PDB entry 1ZHL | X-ray diffraction, 1.50 A resolution | chains A and B of the 3 polymer chains in the assembly

Chain A:
Name: HLA class I histocompatibility antigen, B-35 alpha chain
Source organism: Homo sapiens
Notes: fragment: Extracellular domains alpha 1
Reference sequence: P30685 (1B35_HUMAN); residues 1-276 here correspond to UniProt positions 25-300 (UniProt number = residue number + 24)
Sequence (276 residues; each row starts with the number of its first residue):
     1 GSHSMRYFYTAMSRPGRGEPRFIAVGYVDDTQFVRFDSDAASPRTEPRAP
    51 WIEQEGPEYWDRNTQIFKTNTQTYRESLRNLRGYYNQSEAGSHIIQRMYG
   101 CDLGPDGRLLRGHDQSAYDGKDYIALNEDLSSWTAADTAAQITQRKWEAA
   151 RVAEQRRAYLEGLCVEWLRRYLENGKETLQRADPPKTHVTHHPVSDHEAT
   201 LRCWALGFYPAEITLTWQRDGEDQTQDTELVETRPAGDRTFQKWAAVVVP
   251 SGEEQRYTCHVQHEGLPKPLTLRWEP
Disulfides: Cys101-Cys164, Cys203-Cys259

Chain B:
Name: Beta-2-microglobulin
Source organism: Homo sapiens
Reference sequence: P61769 (B2MG_HUMAN); residues 1-99 here correspond to UniProt positions 21-119 (UniProt number = residue number + 20)
Sequence (99 residues; row label = number of the first residue in the row):
     1 IQRTPKIQVYSRHPAENGKSNFLNCYVSGFHPSDIEVDLLKNGERIEKVE
    51 HSDLSFSKDWSFYLLYYTEFTPTEKDEYACRVNHVTLSQPKIVKWDRDM
Disulfides: Cys25-Cys80
Swiss-Prot annotation at these positions:
  - modified residue: Gln2 (Pyrrolidone carboxylic acid)
  - glycosylation: Ile1 (N-linked (Glc) (glycation) isoleucine), Lys19 (N-linked (Glc) (glycation) lysine), Lys41 (N-linked (Glc) (glycation) lysine), Lys48 (N-linked (Glc) (glycation) lysine), Lys58 (N-linked (Glc) (glycation) lysine), Lys91 (N-linked (Glc) (glycation) lysine), Lys94 (N-linked (Glc) (glycation) lysine)

Chain A / chain B interface:
Pairs across the interface (56):
  Phe8(A) - Ser55(B)
  Phe8(A) - Phe56(B)
  Tyr9(A) - Phe56(B)
  Thr10(A) - Phe56(B)
  Thr10(A) - Phe62(B)
  Met12(A) - Ser33(B)
  Met12(A) - Asp34(B)
  Val25(A) - Asp53(B)
  Val25(A) - Leu54(B)
  Val25(A) - Ser55(B)
  Tyr27(A) - Ser55(B)
  Tyr27(A) - Tyr63(B)  hydrogen bond
  Gln32(A) - Asp53(B)  hydrogen bond
  Arg35(A) - Asp53(B)  salt bridge
  Arg48(A) - Asp53(B)  salt bridge
  Ile94(A) - Pro32(B)  hydrophobic
  Ile94(A) - Ser33(B)
  Gln96(A) - His31(B)  hydrogen bond
  Gln96(A) - Phe56(B)
  Gln96(A) - Trp60(B)  hydrogen bond (side chain-backbone)
  Gln96(A) - Phe62(B)
  Arg97(A) - Phe56(B)
  Met98(A) - Phe56(B)  hydrophobic
  Met98(A) - Trp60(B)  hydrophobic
  Gln115(A) - Trp60(B)
  Ser116(A) - Trp60(B)
  Ala117(A) - Trp60(B)  hydrophobic
  Asp119(A) - His31(B)
  Gly120(A) - Arg3(B)  hydrogen bond (backbone-side chain)
  Gly120(A) - His31(B)  hydrogen bond (backbone-side chain)
  Gly120(A) - Trp60(B)
  Asp122(A) - Trp60(B)  hydrogen bond
  His192(A) - Asp98(B)
  Arg202(A) - Asp98(B)  hydrogen bond (side chain-backbone)
  Arg202(A) - Met99(B)  hydrogen bond
  Trp204(A) - Asp98(B)
  Trp204(A) - Met99(B)
  Val231(A) - Gln8(B)
  Glu232(A) - Gln8(B)  hydrogen bond (backbone-side chain)
  Glu232(A) - Tyr26(B)
  Glu232(A) - Ser28(B)  hydrogen bond
  Thr233(A) - Tyr26(B)
  Arg234(A) - Gln8(B)  hydrogen bond
  Arg234(A) - Tyr10(B)
  Arg234(A) - Met99(B)  hydrogen bond (side chain-backbone)
  Pro235(A) - Tyr10(B)  hydrogen bond (backbone-side chain)
  Pro235(A) - Asn24(B)
  Pro235(A) - Tyr26(B)
  Pro235(A) - Leu65(B)  hydrophobic
  Ala236(A) - Arg12(B)  hydrogen bond (backbone-side chain)
  Ala236(A) - Asn24(B)  hydrogen bond (backbone-side chain)
  Gly237(A) - Arg12(B)  hydrogen bond (backbone-side chain)
  Gln242(A) - Tyr10(B)
  Gln242(A) - Ser11(B)  hydrogen bond (side chain-backbone)
  Gln242(A) - Arg12(B)  hydrogen bond (side chain-backbone)
  Trp244(A) - Met99(B)  hydrogen bond (side chain-backbone)
Also at the interface, not in a pair above, chain A (34 interface residues in all): Arg17, Ile23, Asp238
Also at the interface, not in a pair above, chain B (27 interface residues in all): Ile1, His13, Ser57, Lys58, Asp59

Overview:
Chain A and chain B form an interface of 34 and 27 residues respectively, with 20 hydrogen bonds and 2 salt
bridges. Polar contacts include Arg35(A)-Asp53(B), Arg48(A)-Asp53(B) and Tyr27(A)-Tyr63(B).
Chain A is HLA class I histocompatibility antigen, B-35 alpha chain and chain B is Beta-2-microglobulin, both
from Homo sapiens; the structure, Crystal structure of HLA-B*3508 presenting 13-mer EBV antigen LPEPLPQGQLTAY,
was determined by X-ray diffraction, deposited together with 1ZHK.
